Entry 2B2V (X-ray diffraction, 2.65 A resolution); this record covers chains A and D of the 4 polymer chains in the assembly.

# Chain A
Name: Chromodomain-helicase-DNA-binding protein 1
From: Homo sapiens
UniProtKB: O14646 (CHD1_HUMAN); residues 10-185 here correspond to UniProt positions 268-443 (UniProt number = residue number + 258)
Sequence (187 residues; each row starts with the number of its first residue):
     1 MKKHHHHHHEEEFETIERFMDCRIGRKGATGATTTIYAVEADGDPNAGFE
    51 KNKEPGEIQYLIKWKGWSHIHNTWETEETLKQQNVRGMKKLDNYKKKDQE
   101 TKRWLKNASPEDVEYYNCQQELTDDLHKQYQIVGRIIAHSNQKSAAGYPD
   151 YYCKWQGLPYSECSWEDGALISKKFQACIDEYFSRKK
Disordered / not traced: 1-11, 187
Construct notes: cloning artifact (1-3, 186-187); expression tag (4-9)

# Chain D
Name: Histone H3
UniProtKB: P68431 (H31_HUMAN); residue numbers follow UniProt; this construct covers 1-15
Sequence (16 residues; row label = number of the first residue in the row):
     1 ARTKQTARKSTGGKAY
Disordered / not traced: 7-16
Construct notes: modified residue (4)
Modified / non-standard residues: K4 (n-methyl-lysine; MLZ)

# Interface between chain A and chain D
Residue-residue contacts (16; chain A residue first):
  E14(A) with K4(D)
  A32(A) with K4(D); T6(D)
  Y37(A) with T3(D); K4(D), hydrogen bond (side chain-backbone); Q5(D)
  W64(A) with K4(D)
  G66(A) with R2(D), hydrogen bond (backbone-side chain)
  W67(A) with R2(D); T3(D); K4(D)
  H71(A) with K4(D)
  D150(A) with A1(D), hydrogen bond (side chain-backbone)
  D167(A) with A1(D); T3(D)
  K173(A) with Q5(D), hydrogen bond
Other interface residues (no listed pair), chain A (15 interface residues in all): T35, T73, W165, E166, L170
The authors on this interface:
  - pairs named by the authors: W64(A)-K4(D), W67(A)-K4(D)

# Overview
15 residues of chain A and 6 residues of chain D are in contact, with 4 hydrogen bonds. Among the polar pairs
are Y37(A)-K4(D), G66(A)-R2(D) and D150(A)-A1(D). The authors report contacts between W64(A) and K4(D) and
W67(A) and K4(D).
Chain A is Chromodomain-helicase-DNA-binding protein 1 (Homo sapiens) and chain D is Histone H3; the
structure, Crystal structure analysis of human CHD1 chromodomains 1 and 2 bound to histone H3 resi 1-15 ...,
was determined by X-ray diffraction, deposited together with 2B2T, 2B2U, 2B2W and 2B2Y.
